3SJV - chains A and B of the 5 polymer chains in the assembly; structure by X-ray diffraction, 3.10 A resolution.

# Chain A
Name: HLA class I histocompatibility antigen, B-8 alpha chain
Source organism: Homo sapiens
Notes: fragment: Extracellular domain residues 25-301
Reference sequence: P30460 (1B08_HUMAN); residues 1-277 here correspond to UniProt positions 25-301 (UniProt number = residue number + 24)
Amino-acid sequence (277 residues; each row starts with the number of its first residue):
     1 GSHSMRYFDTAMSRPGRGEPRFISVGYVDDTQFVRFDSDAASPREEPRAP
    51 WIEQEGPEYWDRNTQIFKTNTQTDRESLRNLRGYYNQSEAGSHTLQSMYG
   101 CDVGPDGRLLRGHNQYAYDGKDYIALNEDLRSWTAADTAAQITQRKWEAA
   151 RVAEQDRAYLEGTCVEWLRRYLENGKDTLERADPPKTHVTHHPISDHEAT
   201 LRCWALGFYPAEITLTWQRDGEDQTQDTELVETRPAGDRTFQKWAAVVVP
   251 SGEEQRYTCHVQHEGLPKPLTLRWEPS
Disulfides: Cys101-Cys164, Cys203-Cys259

# Chain B
Name: Beta-2-microglobulin
Source organism: Homo sapiens
Reference sequence: P61769 (B2MG_HUMAN); residues 1-99 here correspond to UniProt positions 21-119 (UniProt number = residue number + 20)
Amino-acid sequence (100 residues; each row starts with the number of its first residue; numbering starts at 0):
     0 MIQRTPKIQVYSRHPAENGKSNFLNCYVSGFHPSDIEVDLLKNGERIEKV
    50 EHSDLSFSKDWSFYLLYYTEFTPTEKDEYACRVNHVTLSQPKIVKWDRDM
Disordered / not traced: 0
Construct notes: initiating methionine (0)
UniProt features mapped onto this chain:
  - modified residue: Gln2 (Pyrrolidone carboxylic acid)
  - glycosylation: Ile1 (N-linked (Glc) (glycation) isoleucine), Lys19 (N-linked (Glc) (glycation) lysine), Lys41 (N-linked (Glc) (glycation) lysine), Lys48 (N-linked (Glc) (glycation) lysine), Lys58 (N-linked (Glc) (glycation) lysine), Lys91 (N-linked (Glc) (glycation) lysine), Lys94 (N-linked (Glc) (glycation) lysine)
Disulfides: Cys25-Cys80

# How chain A and chain B interact
Contacting residue pairs (54):
  Phe8(A) - Phe56(B)
  Asp9(A) - Phe56(B)
  Thr10(A) - Phe56(B)
  Met12(A) - Ser33(B)  hydrogen bond
  Met12(A) - Asp34(B)
  Ile23(A) - Leu54(B)
  Val25(A) - Ser55(B)
  Tyr27(A) - Ser55(B)  hydrogen bond
  Tyr27(A) - Tyr63(B)
  Arg35(A) - Asp53(B)
  Arg35(A) - Leu54(B)  hydrogen bond (side chain-backbone)
  Pro47(A) - Asp53(B)
  Gln96(A) - His31(B)  hydrogen bond
  Gln96(A) - Phe56(B)
  Gln96(A) - Trp60(B)  hydrogen bond (side chain-backbone)
  Gln96(A) - Phe62(B)
  Ser97(A) - Phe56(B)
  Ser97(A) - Trp60(B)
  Met98(A) - Phe56(B)  hydrophobic
  Met98(A) - Ser57(B)
  Met98(A) - Lys58(B)
  Met98(A) - Trp60(B)  hydrophobic
  Gln115(A) - Trp60(B)
  Ala117(A) - Trp60(B)
  Asp119(A) - Ile1(B)
  Asp119(A) - His31(B)  hydrogen bond (backbone-side chain)
  Gly120(A) - His31(B)
  Gly120(A) - Trp60(B)
  Asp122(A) - Trp60(B)  hydrogen bond
  Thr190(A) - Asp98(B)
  His192(A) - Asp98(B)  salt bridge
  Arg202(A) - Asp98(B)
  Trp204(A) - Arg12(B)
  Trp204(A) - Asp98(B)
  Val231(A) - Gln8(B)
  Glu232(A) - Gln8(B)
  Thr233(A) - Tyr26(B)
  Arg234(A) - Gln8(B)
  Arg234(A) - Tyr10(B)  hydrogen bond (backbone-side chain)
  Arg234(A) - Tyr26(B)
  Arg234(A) - Met99(B)  hydrogen bond (side chain-backbone)
  Pro235(A) - Tyr10(B)
  Pro235(A) - Tyr26(B)  hydrophobic
  Ala236(A) - Tyr10(B)  hydrogen bond (backbone-side chain)
  Ala236(A) - Arg12(B)  hydrogen bond (backbone-side chain)
  Ala236(A) - Asn24(B)
  Gly237(A) - Arg12(B)
  Gly237(A) - Leu65(B)
  Asp238(A) - Arg12(B)  salt bridge
  Asp238(A) - His13(B)  salt bridge
  Gln242(A) - Tyr10(B)
  Gln242(A) - Ser11(B)  hydrogen bond (side chain-backbone)
  Gln242(A) - Arg12(B)
  Trp244(A) - Met99(B)  hydrogen bond (side chain-backbone)
Also at the interface, not in a pair above, chain A (34 interface residues in all): Arg21, Thr94, Tyr116
Also at the interface, not in a pair above, chain B (28 interface residues in all): Val9, Ala15, Pro32, Asp59, Asp96

# In short
Chain A and chain B form an interface of 34 and 28 residues respectively; the contacts include 13 hydrogen
bonds and 3 salt bridges. Among the polar pairs are His192(A)-Asp98(B), Asp238(A)-Arg12(B) and
Asp238(A)-His13(B).
Here chain A is HLA class I histocompatibility antigen, B-8 alpha chain and chain B is Beta-2-microglobulin,
both from Homo sapiens. Entry 3SJV (Crystal structure of the RL42 TCR in complex with HLA-B8-FLR) was
determined by X-ray diffraction (same publication as 3SKM, 3SKN and 3SKO).
